3LVJ - chains A and B of the 4 polymer chains in the assembly; structure by X-ray diffraction, 2.44 A resolution.

== Chain A (and B) ==
Protein: Cysteine desulfurase
Organism: Escherichia coli
Notes: EC 2.8.1.7; chain B of this document is another copy of the same molecule, construct and numbering; everything in this record applies to it too
UniProtKB: P0A6B9 (ISCS_ECO57); numbering as in UniProt (aligned over 1-404)
Amino-acid sequence (423 residues; numbered -18 to 404; the number before each row is that of its first residue; numbers below 1 keep their minus sign (Met-18 is residue -18)):
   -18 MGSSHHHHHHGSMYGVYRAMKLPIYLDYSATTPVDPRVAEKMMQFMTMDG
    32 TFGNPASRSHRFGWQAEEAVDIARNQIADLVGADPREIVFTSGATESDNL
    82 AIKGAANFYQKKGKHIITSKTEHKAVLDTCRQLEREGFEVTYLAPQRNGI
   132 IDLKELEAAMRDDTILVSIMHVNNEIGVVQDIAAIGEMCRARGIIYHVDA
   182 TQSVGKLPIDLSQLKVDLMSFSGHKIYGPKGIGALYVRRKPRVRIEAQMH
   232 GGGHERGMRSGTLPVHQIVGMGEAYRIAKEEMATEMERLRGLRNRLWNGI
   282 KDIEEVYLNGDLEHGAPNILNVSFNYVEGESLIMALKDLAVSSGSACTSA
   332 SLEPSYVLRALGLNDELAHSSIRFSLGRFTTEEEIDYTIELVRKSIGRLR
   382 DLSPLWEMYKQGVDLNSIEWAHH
Disordered / not traced: -18 to 0, 327-332, 391-404 (chain B: -18 to 0, 329-332, 393-404)
Construct notes: expression tag (-18 to 0)
Glycans and other covalent adducts: pyridoxal phosphate (PLP) linked to Lys206
Small-molecule neighbours: pyridoxal phosphate (PLP): Gly74, Ala75, Thr76, Asp79, His104, Met151, Asn155, Asp180, Thr182, Gln183, Ser203, His205
Swiss-Prot annotation at these positions:
  - active site: Cys328 (Cysteine persulfide intermediate)
  - binding site (pyridoxal 5'-phosphate): Ala75, Thr76, Asn155, Gln183, Ser203 to His205, Thr243
  - binding site ([2Fe-2S] cluster): Cys328
  - modified residue: Lys206 (N6-(pyridoxal phosphate)lysine)
  - mutagenesis: Arg39 (R39E: Decreased binding to CyaY), Trp45 (W45R: No binding to TusA, decreased binding to ThiI. 3% 5-methylaminomethyl-2-thiouridine (mnm(5)s(2)U), 7% 4-thiouridine produced), Glu49 (E49A: No binding to TusA. 24% mnm(5)s(2)U tRNA produced), Asp52 (D52A/M/R/Y: No binding to TusA. 0-20% mnm(5)s(2)U tRNA produced), Asp65 (D65F: Decreased binding to TusA. 22% mnm(5)s(2)U tRNA produced), Phe89 (F89E: Decreased binding to ThiI), Arg112 (R112E: Decreased binding to IscX), Arg116 (R116E: Decreased binding to CyaY, IscX, ThiI), Arg220 (R220E: No binding to CyaY, IscX, ThiI), Arg223 to Arg225 (No binding to IscX), Arg223 (R223E: No binding CyaY, IscX, decreased binding to ThiI), Arg225 to Glu227 (No binding to CyaY, IscX), 6 further mutagenesis entries in UniProt
What the authors report for this chain:
  - binding site for pyridoxal phosphate: Lys206
  - mutagenesis - A327V: unchanged binding to Sulfurtransferase tusA
  - catalytic residues: Cys328 (citing earlier work)
  - mutagenesis - R220E, R237E/M239E, R340E: decreased binding to ThiI
  - mutagenesis - R116E, G234L, A327V: decreased binding to CyaY
  - mutagenesis - R220E, R223E, R225E/E227R, R237E/M239E, R340E: abolished binding to CyaY
  - mutagenesis - R116E, G234L, R340E: decreased binding to IscX
  - mutagenesis - R220E, R223E, R225E/E227R, R237E/M239E, A327V: abolished binding to IscX

== Chain A / chain B interface ==
Residue-residue contacts (106; chain A residue first):
  Pro4(A) - Phe43(B)  hydrophobic
  Tyr6(A) - Phe33(B)
  Asp8(A) - Ser38(B)
  Asp8(A) - His41(B)  salt bridge
  Tyr9(A) - Met29(B)
  Ala11(A) - Asn35(B)  hydrogen bond (backbone-side chain)
  Ala11(A) - Ser38(B)
  Thr12(A) - Phe33(B)
  Thr12(A) - Asn35(B)
  Thr13(A) - Phe33(B)
  Pro14(A) - Met27(B)
  Pro14(A) - Met29(B)
  Pro14(A) - Phe33(B)  hydrophobic
  Val15(A) - Met27(B)  hydrogen bond (backbone-backbone)
  Val15(A) - Thr28(B)
  Ala20(A) - Met27(B)  hydrophobic
  Ala20(A) - Thr28(B)
  Met23(A) - Met27(B)  hydrophobic
  Met24(A) - Met24(B)  hydrophobic
  Met27(A) - Pro14(B)
  Met27(A) - Val15(B)  hydrogen bond (backbone-backbone)
  Met27(A) - Ala20(B)  hydrophobic
  Met27(A) - Met23(B)  hydrophobic
  Met27(A) - Met24(B)  hydrophobic
  Thr28(A) - Val15(B)
  Met29(A) - Pro14(B)  hydrophobic
  Phe33(A) - Tyr6(B)
  Phe33(A) - Thr12(B)
  Phe33(A) - Pro14(B)  hydrophobic
  Phe33(A) - Lys211(B)  hydrogen bond (backbone-side chain)
  Gly34(A) - Lys211(B)
  Asn35(A) - Ala11(B)  hydrogen bond (side chain-backbone)
  Asn35(A) - Thr12(B)
  Ser38(A) - Asp8(B)
  Ser38(A) - Ala11(B)
  Ser40(A) - Val322(B)  hydrogen bond (side chain-backbone)
  His41(A) - Asp8(B)  salt bridge
  His41(A) - Ala321(B)
  His41(A) - Val322(B)  hydrogen bond (side chain-backbone)
  Arg42(A) - Pro4(B)
  Phe43(A) - Pro4(B)  hydrophobic
  Phe43(A) - Tyr6(B)  hydrophobic
  Phe43(A) - Ala321(B)  hydrophobic
  Ser73(A) - Ser73(B)
  Ser73(A) - Arg240(B)  hydrogen bond
  Thr76(A) - Met230(B)
  Thr76(A) - His231(B)
  Thr76(A) - Ser241(B)
  Thr76(A) - Gly242(B)
  Glu77(A) - Met230(B)
  Asn80(A) - Gln229(B)
  Asn80(A) - Met230(B)
  Asn80(A) - His231(B)
  Lys84(A) - Gln229(B)  hydrogen bond (side chain-backbone)
  Lys84(A) - His231(B)  hydrogen bond
  Lys105(A) - Gly232(B)
  Lys105(A) - Gly233(B)
  Ala106(A) - His231(B)
  Ala106(A) - Gly232(B)
  Asp109(A) - His231(B)
  Asp109(A) - Gly232(B)
  Asp109(A) - Gly233(B)  hydrogen bond (side chain-backbone)
  Thr110(A) - His231(B)
  Gln113(A) - His231(B)  hydrogen bond
  Arg116(A) - His231(B)
  His205(A) - Thr243(B)
  Pro210(A) - His247(B)
  Lys211(A) - Phe33(B)  hydrogen bond (side chain-backbone)
  Lys211(A) - Gly34(B)
  Lys211(A) - Leu244(B)
  Lys211(A) - Pro245(B)
  Lys211(A) - His247(B)
  Gly212(A) - Pro245(B)
  Gln229(A) - Asn80(B)
  Gln229(A) - Lys84(B)  hydrogen bond (backbone-side chain)
  Met230(A) - Glu77(B)
  Met230(A) - Asn80(B)
  His231(A) - Thr76(B)
  His231(A) - Asn80(B)
  His231(A) - Lys84(B)  hydrogen bond
  His231(A) - Ala106(B)
  His231(A) - Asp109(B)
  His231(A) - Thr110(B)
  His231(A) - Gln113(B)  hydrogen bond
  Gly232(A) - Lys105(B)
  Gly232(A) - Ala106(B)
  Gly232(A) - Asp109(B)
  Gly233(A) - Lys105(B)
  Gly233(A) - Asp109(B)  hydrogen bond (backbone-side chain)
  Arg240(A) - Ser73(B)  hydrogen bond
  Ser241(A) - Thr76(B)
  Gly242(A) - Thr76(B)
  Thr243(A) - His205(B)
  Thr243(A) - Lys211(B)
  Leu244(A) - Lys211(B)
  Pro245(A) - Lys211(B)
  Pro245(A) - Gly212(B)
  His247(A) - Pro210(B)
  His247(A) - Lys211(B)
  His247(A) - Gln248(B)  hydrogen bond
  Gln248(A) - His247(B)  hydrogen bond
  Gln248(A) - Gln248(B)
  Ala321(A) - His41(B)
  Val322(A) - Ser40(B)  hydrogen bond (backbone-side chain)
  Val322(A) - His41(B)  hydrogen bond (backbone-side chain)
  Phe360(A) - Met29(B)  hydrophobic
Also at the interface, not in a pair above, chain A (59 interface residues in all): Pro17, Gly234, Val246, Ile314, Ser323
Also at the interface, not in a pair above, chain B (58 interface residues in all): Leu3, Tyr9, Thr13, Arg116, Gly234, Val246, Ile314, Ser323, Phe360

== In short ==
59 residues of chain A face 58 of chain B across their interface, with 22 hydrogen bonds and 2 salt bridges.
Among the polar pairs are Asp8(A)-His41(B), Ala11(A)-Asn35(B) and Phe33(A)-Lys211(B). The paper reports the
catalytic residue Cys328(A); R220E, R223E and R225E/E227R of chain A, among others, abolish binding to CyaY; 8
substitutions were tested in all.
Both chains are Cysteine desulfurase (Escherichia coli). Entry 3LVJ (Crystal Structure of E.coli IscS-TusA
complex (form 1)) was determined by X-ray diffraction, deposited together with 3LVK, 3LVL and 3LVM.
